PDB entry 7O2L | X-ray diffraction, 3.00 A resolution | chains M and b of the 28 polymer chains in the assembly

== Chain M ==
Protein: Proteasome subunit beta type-7
Source organism: Saccharomyces cerevisiae
UniProtKB: P30657 (PSB7_YEAST); residues -12 to 233 here correspond to UniProt positions 21-266 (UniProt number = residue number + 33)
Sequence (246 residues; each row starts with the number of its first residue; numbers below 1 keep their minus sign (Thr-12 is residue -12)):
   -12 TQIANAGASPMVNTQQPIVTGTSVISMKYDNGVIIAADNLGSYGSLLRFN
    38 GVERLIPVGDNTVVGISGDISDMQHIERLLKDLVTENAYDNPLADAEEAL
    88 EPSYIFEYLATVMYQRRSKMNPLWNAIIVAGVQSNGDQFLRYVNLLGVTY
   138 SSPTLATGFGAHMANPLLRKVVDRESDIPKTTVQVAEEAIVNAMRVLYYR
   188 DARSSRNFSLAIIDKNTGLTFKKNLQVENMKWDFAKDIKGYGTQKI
Not modelled in the structure: -12 to 0, 229-233

== Chain b ==
Protein: Proteasome endopeptidase complex
Source organism: Saccharomyces cerevisiae
Notes: EC 3.4.25.1
UniProtKB: A0A6L0ZSP2 (A0A6L0ZSP2_YEASX); residues 1-196 here correspond to UniProt positions 20-215 (UniProt number = residue number + 19)
Sequence (196 residues; numbered 1 to 196; the number before each row is that of its first residue):
     1 TSIMAVTFKDGVILGADSRTTTGAYIANRVTDKLTRVHDKIWCCRSGSAA
    51 DTQAIADIVQYHLELYTSQYGTPSTETAASVFKELCYENKDNLTAGIIVA
   101 GYDDKNKGEVYTIPLGGSVHKLPYAIAGSGSTFIYGYCDKNFRENMSKEE
   151 TVDFIKHSLSQAIKWDGSSGGVIRMVVLTAAGVERLIFYPDEYEQL
Ligand contacts: V08 ((2 {R},3 {S})-3-methanoyl-4-methyl-2-hydroxy-pentanoic acid): Thr1, Thr20, Thr21, Arg45, Ser46, Gly47, Ala49, Ser168

== How chain M and chain b interact ==
Residue-residue contacts (51):
  Ser32(M) with Trp165(b); Asp166(b); Gly167(b), hydrogen bond (backbone-backbone)
  Leu33(M) with Phe133(b), hydrophobic; Trp165(b)
  Leu34(M) with Lys164(b); Trp165(b), hydrogen bond (backbone-backbone); Gly167(b)
  Arg35(M) with Trp165(b)
  Phe146(M) with Ala24(b); Tyr25(b)
  Tyr185(M) with Glu194(b), hydrogen bond
  Tyr186(M) with Ile26(b); Arg29(b)
  Arg187(M) with Ala24(b); Tyr25(b); Ile26(b), hydrogen bond (backbone-backbone); Ala27(b), hydrogen bond (side chain-backbone); Asn28(b); Arg29(b)
  Asp188(M) with Ala24(b); Ile26(b)
  Ala189(M) with Ala24(b), hydrogen bond (backbone-backbone); Ile26(b); Gly167(b)
  Arg190(M) with Ala24(b)
  Arg193(M) with Asp191(b), salt bridge; Glu194(b), salt bridge
  Lys218(M) with Arg29(b), hydrogen bond (backbone-side chain)
  Trp219(M) with Arg29(b); Gly171(b); Val172(b), hydrophobic; Tyr189(b); Pro190(b)
  Asp220(M) with Tyr189(b)
  Phe221(M) with Arg29(b); Val30(b), hydrophobic
  Ala222(M) with Val30(b), hydrophobic; Arg174(b), hydrogen bond (backbone-side chain); Ile187(b), hydrophobic
  Lys223(M) with Ile187(b); Tyr189(b)
  Ile225(M) with Val30(b); Arg174(b)
  Lys226(M) with Asp32(b)
  Gly227(M) with Asp32(b), hydrogen bond (backbone-side chain)
  Tyr228(M) with Thr35(b); Arg45(b); Gln53(b), hydrogen bond (side chain-backbone); Ala56(b); Asp57(b), hydrogen bond
Other interface residues (no listed pair), chain M (25 interface residues in all): Asn37, Met150, Met217
Other interface residues (no listed pair), chain b (31 interface residues in all): Arg19, Thr21, Ile163, Ser168, Arg185

== Summary ==
Chain M and chain b form an interface of 25 and 31 residues respectively; the contacts include 11 hydrogen
bonds and 2 salt bridges. Polar contacts include Arg193(M)-Asp191(b), Arg193(M)-Glu194(b) and
Tyr185(M)-Glu194(b). Chain b binds compound V08.
Chain M is Proteasome subunit beta type-7 and chain b is Proteasome endopeptidase complex, both from
Saccharomyces cerevisiae; the structure, Yeast 20S proteasome in complex with the covalently bound inhibitor
b-lactone (2R,3S)-3-isopropyl-4-oxo-2-oxetane-carboxylate (IOC), was determined by X-ray diffraction.
